Entry 7XFC (electron microscopy, 2.90 A resolution); this record covers chains H and J of the 10 polymer chains in the assembly.

# Chain H
Name: Histone H2B 1.1
Organism: Xenopus laevis
UniProtKB: P02281 (H2B11_XENLA); residues -3 to 122 here correspond to UniProt positions 1-126 (UniProt number = residue number + 4)
Sequence (126 residues; numbered -3 to 122; the number before each row is that of its first residue; numbers below 1 keep their minus sign (Met-3 is residue -3)):
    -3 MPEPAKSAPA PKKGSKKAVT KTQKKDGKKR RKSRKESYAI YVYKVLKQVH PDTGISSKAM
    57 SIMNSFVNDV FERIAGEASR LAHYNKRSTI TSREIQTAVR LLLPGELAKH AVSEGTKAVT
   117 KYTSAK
Not modelled in the structure: -3 to 31, 122
UniProt features mapped onto this chain:
  - modified residue: Lys2 (N6-acetyllysine), Lys9 (N6-acetyllysine), Ser11 (Phosphoserine), Lys12 (N6-acetyllysine), Lys17 (N6-acetyllysine)
  - glycosylation: Ser109 (O-linked (GlcNAc) serine)
  - cross-link: Lys117 (Glycyl lysine isopeptide (Lys-Gly) (interchain with G-Cter in ubiquitin))

# Chain J
Molecule: 152-nt DNA strand
Organism: Xenopus laevis
Sequence (152 nucleotides; numbered -74 to 77; the number before each row is that of its first residue; numbers below 1 keep their minus sign (DC-74 is residue -74)):
   -74 CCTGGAGAAT CCCGGTGCCG AGGCCGCTCA ATTGGTCGTA GACAGCTCTA GCACCGCTTA
   -14 AACGCACGTA CGCGCTGTCC CCCGCGTTTT AACCGCCAAG GGGACTACTC CCTAGTCTCC
    46 AGGCACGTGT CAGATATATA CATCCTGTGC AT
Not modelled in the structure: -74 to -73, 71-77

# Interface between chain H and chain J
Residue-residue contacts - 13 pairs, chain H then chain J:
  Tyr39(H) - DG-53(J)  hydrogen bond to the phosphate
  Tyr39(H) - DG-52(J)  phosphate contact
  Gly50(H) - DG-53(J)  phosphate contact
  Ile51(H) - DA-54(J)  sugar contact
  Ile51(H) - DG-53(J)  phosphate contact
  Ser53(H) - DA-54(J)  hydrogen bond to the phosphate
  Lys82(H) - DG-34(J)  phosphate contact
  Arg83(H) - DG-34(J)  phosphate contact
  Arg83(H) - DA-33(J)  salt bridge to the phosphate
  Ser84(H) - DA-35(J)  hydrogen bond to the phosphate
  Ser84(H) - DG-34(J)  hydrogen bond to the phosphate
  Thr85(H) - DA-35(J)  phosphate contact
  Thr85(H) - DG-34(J)  hydrogen bond to the phosphate
Interface residues without a listed pair, chain H (9 interface residues in all): Ser52

# Summary
9 residues of chain H face 6 of chain J across their interface, with 5 hydrogen bonds and 1 salt bridge. Polar
contacts include Tyr39(H)-DG-53(J), Ser53(H)-DA-54(J) and Ser84(H)-DA-35(J).
Chain H is Histone H2B 1.1 and chain J is a 152-nt DNA strand, both from Xenopus laevis; the structure,
Structure of nucleosome-DI complex (-30I, Apo state), was determined by electron microscopy (same publication
as 7XFH, 7XFI, 7XFJ, 7XFL, 7XFM and 7XFN).
